Entry 2R9P (X-ray diffraction, 1.40 A resolution); this record covers chains C and G.

== Chain C ==
Molecule: Trypsin-3
Organism: Homo sapiens
Notes: EC 3.4.21.4
Reference sequence: P35030 (TRY3_HUMAN); the construct lacks a stretch of the UniProt sequence and is renumbered around it, so the offset changes along the chain: 16-34 = UniProt 81-99; 37-67 = UniProt 100-130; 69-125 = UniProt 131-187; 127-130 = UniProt 188-191; 6 more segments
Amino-acid sequence (224 residues; numbered 16 to 246 plus 3 insertion-coded residues; 10 numbers in that range are skipped by the numbering (no residue carries them; nothing is unmodelled there); the number before each row is that of its first residue):
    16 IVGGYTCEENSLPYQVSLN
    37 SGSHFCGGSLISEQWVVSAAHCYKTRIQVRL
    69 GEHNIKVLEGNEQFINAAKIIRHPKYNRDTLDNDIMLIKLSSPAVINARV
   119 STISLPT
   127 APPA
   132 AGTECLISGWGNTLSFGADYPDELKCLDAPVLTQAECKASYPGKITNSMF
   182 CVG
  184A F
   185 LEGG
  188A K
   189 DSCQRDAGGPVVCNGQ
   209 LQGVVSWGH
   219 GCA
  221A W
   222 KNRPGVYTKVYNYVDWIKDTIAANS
Construct notes: engineered mutation Ala195 (Ser257 in P35030)
Disulfides: Cys22-Cys157, Cys42-Cys58, Cys136-Cys201, Cys168-Cys182, Cys191-Cys220
Curated features (UniProtKB/Swiss-Prot):
  - active site (Charge relay system): His57, Asp102
  - binding site (Ca(2+)): Glu70, Asn72, Val75, Glu77, Glu80
  - site: Asp189 (Required for specificity)
  - modified residue: Tyr151 (Sulfotyrosine)

== Chain G ==
Molecule: Pancreatic trypsin inhibitor
Organism: Bos taurus
Reference sequence: P00974 (BPT1_BOVIN); residues 1-58 here correspond to UniProt positions 36-93 (UniProt number = residue number + 35)
Amino-acid sequence (58 residues; numbered 1 to 58; the number before each row is that of its first residue):
     1 RPDFCLEPPYTGPCKARIIRYFYNAKAGLCQTFVYGGCRAKRNNFKSAED
    51 CMRTCGGA
Disulfides: Cys5-Cys55, Cys14-Cys38, Cys30-Cys51
Curated features (UniProtKB/Swiss-Prot):
  - site: Lys15, Ala16 (Reactive bond for trypsin)

== Interface between chain C and chain G ==
Pairs across the interface (36; chain C residue first):
  Phe41(C) - Ala16(G)
  Phe41(C) - Arg17(G)  hydrogen bond (backbone-backbone)
  Cys42(C) - Ala16(G)  hydrophobic
  His57(C) - Cys14(G)
  His57(C) - Lys15(G)  hydrogen bond (side chain-backbone)
  His57(C) - Ala16(G)
  His57(C) - Gly36(G)
  Arg96(C) - Cys38(G)
  Asp97(C) - Arg39(G)  hydrogen bond (backbone-side chain)
  Leu99(C) - Cys14(G)  hydrophobic
  Leu99(C) - Cys38(G)  hydrophobic
  Leu99(C) - Arg39(G)
  Tyr151(C) - Arg17(G)
  Tyr151(C) - Val34(G)
  Lys175(C) - Arg39(G)
  Asp189(C) - Lys15(G)  salt bridge
  Ser190(C) - Lys15(G)  hydrogen bond
  Cys191(C) - Lys15(G)
  Gln192(C) - Thr11(G)
  Gln192(C) - Gly12(G)
  Gln192(C) - Cys14(G)  hydrogen bond (side chain-backbone)
  Gln192(C) - Lys15(G)
  Gln192(C) - Ala16(G)
  Arg193(C) - Lys15(G)  hydrogen bond (backbone-backbone)
  Arg193(C) - Ala16(G)
  Arg193(C) - Arg17(G)
  Asp194(C) - Lys15(G)  hydrogen bond (backbone-backbone)
  Ala195(C) - Lys15(G)  hydrogen bond (backbone-backbone)
  Ala195(C) - Ala16(G)
  Val213(C) - Lys15(G)
  Ser214(C) - Cys14(G)
  Ser214(C) - Lys15(G)  hydrogen bond (backbone-backbone)
  Trp215(C) - Pro13(G)
  Trp215(C) - Lys15(G)
  Gly216(C) - Pro13(G)  hydrogen bond (backbone-backbone)
  Gly226(C) - Lys15(G)
Other interface residues (no listed pair), chain C (24 interface residues in all): His40, Thr98, His217, Gly219
Other interface residues (no listed pair), chain G (12 interface residues in all): Gly37

== Summary ==
24 residues of chain C face 12 of chain G across their interface; the contacts include 10 hydrogen bonds and 1
salt bridge. Polar contacts include Asp189(C)-Lys15(G), His57(C)-Lys15(G) and Asp97(C)-Arg39(G). From UniProt:
active-site residues His57(C) and Asp102(C) and 5 Ca2+-binding residues on chain C.
Chain C is Trypsin-3 (Homo sapiens) and chain G is Pancreatic trypsin inhibitor (Bos taurus); the structure,
Human mesotrypsin complexed with bovine pancreatic trypsin inhibitor(BPTI), was determined by X-ray
diffraction together with 2RA3 from the same study.
